Entry 5NET (electron microscopy, 8.60 A resolution (very low resolution: no residue pairs are listed; an interface is given only as per-side residue counts)); this record covers chains 1 and 3 of the 6 polymer chains in the assembly.

== Chain 1 ==
Molecule: O1 Manisa VP1
Organism: Foot-and-mouth disease virus
UniProt: Q6PMW3 (Q6PMW3_9PICO); residues 1-208 here correspond to UniProt positions 725-932 (UniProt number = residue number + 724)
Sequence (208 residues; numbered 1 to 208; the number before each row is that of its first residue):
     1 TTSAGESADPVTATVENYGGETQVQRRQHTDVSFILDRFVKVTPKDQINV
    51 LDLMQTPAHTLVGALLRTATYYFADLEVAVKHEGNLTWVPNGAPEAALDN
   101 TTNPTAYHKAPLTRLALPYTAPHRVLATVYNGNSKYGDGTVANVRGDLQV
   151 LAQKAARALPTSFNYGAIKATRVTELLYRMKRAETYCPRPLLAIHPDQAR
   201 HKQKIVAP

== Chain 3 ==
Molecule: O1 Manisa VP3
Organism: Foot-and-mouth disease virus
UniProt: Q80B23 (Q80B23_9PICO); residues 1-220 here correspond to UniProt positions 505-724 (UniProt number = residue number + 504)
Sequence (220 residues; numbered 1 to 220; the number before each row is that of its first residue):
     1 GIFPVACSDGYGGLVTTDPKTADPAYGKVFNPPRNMLPGRFTNFLDVAEA
    51 CPTFLRFEGDVPYVTTKTDSDRVLAQFDLSLAAKHMSNTFLAGLAQYYTQ
   101 YSGTINLHFMFTGPTDAKARYMIAYAPPGMEPPKTPEAAAHCIHAEWDTG
   151 LNSKFTFSIPYLSAADYTYTASDVAETTNVQGWVCLFQITHGKADGDALV
   201 VLASAGKDFELRLPVDARTQ
Sequence notes: conflict Arg56 (His560 in Q80B23), Thr168 (Ala672 in Q80B23)

== How chain 1 and chain 3 interact ==
At this resolution (9 A) residue pairs are not listed: 74 residues of chain 1 and 81 of chain 3 lie at the interface.

== In short ==
Chain 1 and chain 3 form an interface of 74 and 81 residues respectively.
Chain 1 is O1 Manisa VP1 and chain 3 is O1 Manisa VP3, both from Foot-and-mouth disease virus; the structure,
Localised Reconstruction of Integrin alpha V beta 6 bound to Foot and Mouth Disease Virus O1 ..., was
determined by electron microscopy together with 5NE4, 5NED, 5NEJ, 5NEM and 5NER from the same study.
